PDB entry 2GC4 | X-ray diffraction, 1.90 A resolution | chains C and D of the 4 polymer chains in the assembly

Chain C:
Molecule: Amicyanin
Source organism: Paracoccus denitrificans
Reference sequence: P22364 (AMCY_PARDE); residues 1-105 here correspond to UniProt positions 27-131 (UniProt number = residue number + 26)
Chain sequence (105 residues; each row starts with the number of its first residue):
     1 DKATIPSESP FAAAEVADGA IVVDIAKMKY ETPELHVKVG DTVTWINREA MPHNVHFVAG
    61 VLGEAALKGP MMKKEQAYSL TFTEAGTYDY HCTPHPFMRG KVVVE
Bound ions: Cu ion: His53, Cys92, His95, Met98
Curated features (UniProtKB/Swiss-Prot):
  - binding site (Cu cation): His53, Cys92, His95, Met98

Chain D:
Molecule: Cytochrome c-L
Source organism: Paracoccus denitrificans
Reference sequence: P29899 (CYCL_PARDE); residues 1-147 here correspond to UniProt positions 23-169 (UniProt number = residue number + 22)
Chain sequence (147 residues; numbered 1 to 147; the number before each row is that of its first residue):
     1 APQFFNIIDG SPLNFDDAME EGRDTEAVKH FLETGENVYN EDPEILPEAE ELYAGMCSGC
    61 HGHYAEGKIG PGLNDAYWTY PGNETDVGLF STLYGGATGQ MGPMWGSLTL DEMLRTMAWV
   121 RHLYTGDPKD ASWLTDEQKA GFTPFQP
Covalently attached groups: heme c (HEC) linked to Cys57, Cys60
Bound ions: heme c Fe: His61, Met101; Na+: Asp75, Tyr77
Ligand contacts: heme c (HEC): Met56, His61, Pro71, Leu73, Trp78, Thr79, Tyr80, Asn83, Leu89, Thr92, Leu93, Ala97, Thr98, Gln100, Met101, Met104, Leu108, Thr116, Val120

How chain C and chain D interact:
Pairs across the interface (20; chain C residue first):
  Asp24(C) with Tyr77(D); Thr79(D), hydrogen bond
  Ala26(C) with Tyr77(D), hydrophobic
  Lys27(C) with Asp75(D); Ala76(D)
  Lys29(C) with Asp75(D), salt bridge
  Glu31(C) with Pro71(D); Gly72(D), hydrogen bond (backbone-backbone); Asp75(D); Tyr77(D)
  Thr32(C) with Lys68(D); Ile69(D); Gly70(D); Pro71(D)
  Pro33(C) with Gly67(D); Lys68(D)
  Glu34(C) with Lys68(D), hydrogen bond (backbone-backbone); Ile69(D)
  His36(C) with Ile69(D)
  Arg48(C) with Tyr77(D), hydrogen bond
Other interface residues (no listed pair), chain C (11 interface residues in all): Leu35
Other interface residues (no listed pair), chain D (11 interface residues in all): Glu66

Overview:
The chain C/chain D interface involves 11 residues from each chain, with 4 hydrogen bonds and 1 salt bridge.
Polar contacts include Lys29(C)-Asp75(D), Asp24(C)-Thr79(D) and Arg48(C)-Tyr77(D). Heme c is covalently linked
to Cys57(D). Curated annotation (UniProt) lists 4 Cu cation-binding residues on chain C.
Here chain C is Amicyanin and chain D is Cytochrome c-L, both from Paracoccus denitrificans. Entry 2GC4
(Structural comparison of the oxidized ternary electron transfer complex of methylamine dehydrogenase,
amicyanin and cytochrome c551i ...) was determined by X-ray diffraction.
